PDB entry 7CWT | electron microscopy, 3.70 A resolution | chains F and G of the 15 polymer chains in the assembly

Chain F:
Molecule: Light chain Fab of HB27
From: Homo sapiens
Notes: antibody fragment or engineered binder
Amino-acid sequence (111 residues; numbered 2 to 112; the number before each row is that of its first residue):
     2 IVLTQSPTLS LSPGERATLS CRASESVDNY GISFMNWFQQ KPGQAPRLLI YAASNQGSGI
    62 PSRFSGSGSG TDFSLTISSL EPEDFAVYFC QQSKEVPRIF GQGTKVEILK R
Disulfide bonds: C22-C91

Chain G:
Molecule: Heavy chain Fab of HB27
From: Homo sapiens
Notes: antibody fragment or engineered binder
Amino-acid sequence (118 residues; numbered 2 to 119; the number before each row is that of its first residue):
     2 VKLVESGGGL VKPGGSLRLS CAASGFTFTN YGMSWVRQAP GKRLEWVAEI SSGGSYTYYP
    62 DTVTGRFTIS RDNAKNTLYL QMNSLRAEDT AVYYCARFRY GGGGTVDYWG QGTLVTVS
Disulfide bonds: C22-C96

Interface between chain F and chain G:
Pairs across the interface - 42 pairs, chain F then chain G:
  F35(F) - G103(G)
  F35(F) - G104(G)
  M36(F) - G104(G)
  N37(F) - G104(G)
  N37(F) - G105(G)  hydrogen bond (side chain-backbone)
  F39(F) - V107(G)
  F39(F) - W110(G)  hydrophobic
  Q41(F) - Q39(G)
  Q41(F) - Y95(G)  hydrogen bond
  Q45(F) - Y95(G)
  Q45(F) - Q112(G)
  A46(F) - Y95(G)  hydrophobic
  A46(F) - G111(G)
  A46(F) - Q112(G)
  P47(F) - L45(G)  hydrophobic
  P47(F) - Y95(G)
  P47(F) - W110(G)  hydrogen bond (backbone-side chain)
  R48(F) - W110(G)
  L49(F) - T106(G)
  L49(F) - V107(G)
  L49(F) - D108(G)
  L49(F) - W110(G)
  Y52(F) - R100(G)
  Y52(F) - G104(G)
  Y52(F) - G105(G)
  Y52(F) - T106(G)
  A53(F) - G104(G)
  Q92(F) - V107(G)
  S94(F) - G104(G)  hydrogen bond (side chain-backbone)
  P98(F) - W47(G)  hydrophobic
  P98(F) - P61(G)  hydrophobic
  R99(F) - W47(G)
  R99(F) - F99(G)
  R99(F) - G105(G)  hydrogen bond (side chain-backbone)
  I100(F) - W47(G)
  F101(F) - V37(G)  hydrophobic
  F101(F) - L45(G)
  F101(F) - E46(G)
  F101(F) - W47(G)
  F101(F) - W110(G)  hydrophobic
  G102(F) - R44(G)
  Q103(F) - R44(G)
Other interface residues (no listed pair), chain F (22 interface residues in all): Q57, F90
Other interface residues (no listed pair), chain G (20 interface residues in all): G113

Summary:
The interface between chain F and chain G involves 22 residues on one side and 20 on the other; the contacts
include 5 hydrogen bonds. Polar contacts include N37(F)-G105(G), Q41(F)-Y95(G) and P47(F)-W110(G).
Chain F is Light chain Fab of HB27 and chain G is Heavy chain Fab of HB27, both from Homo sapiens; the
structure, SARS-CoV-2 Spike protein in complex with hb27 and fc05 Fab cocktail, was determined by electron
microscopy, deposited together with 7CWS and 7CWU.
